Entry 8WOT (electron microscopy, 3.18 A resolution); this record covers chains A and B.

[Chain A (and B)]
Protein: SID1 transmembrane family member 1
Source organism: Homo sapiens
Notes: chain B of this document is another copy of the same molecule, construct and numbering; everything in this record applies to it too
Reference sequence: Q9NXL6 (SIDT1_HUMAN), isoform Q9NXL6-2; residue numbers follow UniProt; this construct covers 1-832
Amino-acid sequence (881 residues; each row starts with the number of its first residue):
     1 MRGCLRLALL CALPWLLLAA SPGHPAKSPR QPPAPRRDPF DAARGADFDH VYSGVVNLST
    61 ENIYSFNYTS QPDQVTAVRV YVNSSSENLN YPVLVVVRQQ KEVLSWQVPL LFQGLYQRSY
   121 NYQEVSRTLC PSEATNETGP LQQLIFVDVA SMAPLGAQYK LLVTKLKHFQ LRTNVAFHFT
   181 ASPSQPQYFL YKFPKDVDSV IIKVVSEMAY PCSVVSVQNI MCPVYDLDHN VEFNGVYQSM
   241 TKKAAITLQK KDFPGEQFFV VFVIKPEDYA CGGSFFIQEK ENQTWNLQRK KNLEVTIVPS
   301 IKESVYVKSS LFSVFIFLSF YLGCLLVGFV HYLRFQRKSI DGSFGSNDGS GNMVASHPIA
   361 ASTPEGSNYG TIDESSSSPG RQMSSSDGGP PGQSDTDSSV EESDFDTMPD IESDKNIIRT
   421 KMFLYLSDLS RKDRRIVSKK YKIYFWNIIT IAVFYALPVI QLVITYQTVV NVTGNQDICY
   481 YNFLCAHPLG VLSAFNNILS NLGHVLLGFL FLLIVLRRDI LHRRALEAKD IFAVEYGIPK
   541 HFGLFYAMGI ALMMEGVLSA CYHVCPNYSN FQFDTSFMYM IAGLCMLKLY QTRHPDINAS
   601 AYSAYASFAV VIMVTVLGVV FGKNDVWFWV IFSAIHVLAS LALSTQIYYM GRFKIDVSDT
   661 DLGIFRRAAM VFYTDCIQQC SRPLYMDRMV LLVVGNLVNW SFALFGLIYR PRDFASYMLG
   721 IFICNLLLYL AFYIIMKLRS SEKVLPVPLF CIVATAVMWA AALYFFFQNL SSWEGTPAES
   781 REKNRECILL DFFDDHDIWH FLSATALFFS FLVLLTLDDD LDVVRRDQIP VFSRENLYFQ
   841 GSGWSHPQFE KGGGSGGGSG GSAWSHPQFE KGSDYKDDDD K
Unresolved in the structure: 1-35, 276-285, 337-441, 650-685, 823-881
Differences from the reference sequence: expression tag (833-881)
Disulfides: Cys130-Cys222, Cys212-Cys271, Cys479-Cys565
Covalent attachments: N-acetylglucosamine (NAG) linked to Asn57, Asn67, Asn83, Asn136
Bound ions: Zn2+: His563, His796, His800
What the authors report for this chain:
  - Zn2+ coordination: His563, Asp574, His800
  - conformationally variable residues (helix shift): Asp574
  - mutagenesis - E555Q, S803G: increased catalytic activity
  - mutagenesis - S559A, Y562F: unchanged catalytic activity
  - mutagenesis - D574N: decreased catalytic activity

[Interface between chain A and chain B]
Pairs across the interface (86; chain A residue first):
  Arg36(A) - Thr60(B)
  Arg37(A) - Arg37(B)
  Arg37(A) - Asp38(B)  hydrogen bond (side chain-backbone)
  Arg37(A) - Pro39(B)
  Arg37(A) - Ala42(B)
  Arg37(A) - Ser59(B)
  Arg37(A) - Thr60(B)
  Arg37(A) - Glu61(B)  salt bridge
  Arg37(A) - Ile63(B)
  Asp38(A) - Arg37(B)  hydrogen bond (backbone-side chain)
  Asp38(A) - Ser59(B)
  Pro39(A) - Arg37(B)
  Pro39(A) - Leu58(B)
  Pro39(A) - Ser59(B)
  Pro39(A) - Thr60(B)
  Ala42(A) - Arg37(B)
  Leu58(A) - Pro39(B)
  Ser59(A) - Arg37(B)
  Ser59(A) - Asp38(B)
  Ser59(A) - Pro39(B)
  Thr60(A) - Arg36(B)
  Thr60(A) - Arg37(B)
  Thr60(A) - Pro39(B)
  Glu61(A) - Arg37(B)  hydrogen bond (backbone-backbone)
  Glu61(A) - Pro39(B)
  Glu61(A) - Arg98(B)  salt bridge
  Ile63(A) - Arg37(B)
  Asn90(A) - Gln100(B)
  Asn90(A) - Lys101(B)  hydrogen bond (backbone-side chain)
  Tyr91(A) - Gln100(B)
  Leu94(A) - Gln99(B)
  Leu94(A) - Val103(B)  hydrophobic
  Val96(A) - Val96(B)  hydrophobic
  Val96(A) - Val103(B)  hydrophobic
  Arg98(A) - Glu61(B)  salt bridge
  Arg98(A) - Ala150(B)
  Gln99(A) - Leu94(B)
  Gln99(A) - Met152(B)
  Gln100(A) - Asn90(B)
  Gln100(A) - Tyr91(B)
  Gln100(A) - Pro92(B)
  Lys101(A) - Asn90(B)  hydrogen bond (side chain-backbone)
  Lys101(A) - Gln107(B)
  Val103(A) - Leu94(B)  hydrophobic
  Val103(A) - Val96(B)  hydrophobic
  Val103(A) - Ser105(B)
  Ser105(A) - Val103(B)
  Ser105(A) - Ser105(B)  hydrogen bond
  Gln107(A) - Lys101(B)
  Gln113(A) - Met221(B)
  Gln113(A) - Cys222(B)
  Leu144(A) - Met152(B)
  Phe146(A) - Met152(B)  hydrophobic
  Ala150(A) - Arg98(B)
  Met152(A) - Phe146(B)  hydrophobic
  Cys222(A) - Gln113(B)  hydrogen bond (backbone-side chain)
  Tyr225(A) - His229(B)
  His229(A) - Tyr225(B)
  His229(A) - His229(B)
  His229(A) - Asn230(B)
  His229(A) - Phe233(B)
  Asn230(A) - His229(B)
  Phe233(A) - His229(B)
  Trp446(A) - Tyr602(B)  hydrophobic
  Asn447(A) - Tyr602(B)  hydrogen bond
  Thr450(A) - Tyr605(B)
  Ile451(A) - Phe454(B)  hydrophobic
  Val453(A) - Ala609(B)  hydrophobic
  Phe454(A) - Ile451(B)  hydrophobic
  Phe454(A) - Tyr455(B)  hydrophobic
  Tyr455(A) - Phe454(B)  hydrophobic
  Leu457(A) - Met613(B)  hydrophobic
  Leu457(A) - Val616(B)  hydrophobic
  Gln461(A) - Ser569(B)
  Gln461(A) - Phe571(B)
  Gln461(A) - Gln572(B)  hydrogen bond
  Leu462(A) - Leu462(B)  hydrophobic
  Tyr568(A) - Thr465(B)
  Ser569(A) - Gln461(B)
  Phe571(A) - Gln461(B)
  Gln572(A) - Gln461(B)  hydrogen bond
  Tyr602(A) - Trp446(B)  hydrophobic
  Tyr602(A) - Asn447(B)  hydrogen bond
  Tyr602(A) - Tyr602(B)  hydrogen bond
  Ala609(A) - Val453(B)  hydrophobic
  Met613(A) - Leu457(B)  hydrophobic
Interface residues without a listed pair, chain A (67 interface residues in all): Phe40, Arg44, Val55, Asn62, Pro92, Glu102, Leu104, Trp106, Ser151, Asp228, Ile443, Pro458, Thr465, Tyr466, Phe573, Tyr605, Phe608, Val616, Val620
Interface residues without a listed pair, chain B (65 interface residues in all): Phe40, Val55, Leu89, Glu102, Leu104, Trp106, Ser151, Asp228, Thr450, Pro458, Ile464, Tyr466, Tyr568, Phe573, Phe608

[Overview]
67 residues of chain A and 65 residues of chain B are in contact; the contacts include 12 hydrogen bonds and 3
salt bridges. Polar pairs include Arg37(A)-Glu61(B), Glu61(A)-Arg98(B) and Arg37(A)-Asp38(B). The paper
reports that E555Q and S803G of chain A increase catalytic activity; Zn2+ coordination by His563(A), Asp574(A)
and His800(A); 5 substitutions were tested in all.
Chain A and chain B are both SID1 transmembrane family member 1 (Homo sapiens); the structure, Cryo-EM
structure of human SIDT1 protein with C2 symmetry at low pH, was determined by electron microscopy (same
publication as 8WOQ, 8WOR and 8WOS).
